PDB entry 1BSS | X-ray diffraction, 2.15 A resolution | chains D and A of the 4 polymer chains in the assembly

Chain D:
Molecule: 11-nt DNA strand
Sequence (11 nucleotides; row label = number of the first residue in the row):
   801 AAAGATATCT T

Chain A:
Molecule: Ecorv endonuclease
Source organism: Escherichia coli
Notes: EC 3.1.21.4
UniProtKB: P04390 (T2E5_ECOLI); residues 2-245 here correspond to UniProt positions 1-244 (UniProt number = residue number - 1)
Amino-acid sequence (244 residues; numbered 2 to 245; the number before each row is that of its first residue):
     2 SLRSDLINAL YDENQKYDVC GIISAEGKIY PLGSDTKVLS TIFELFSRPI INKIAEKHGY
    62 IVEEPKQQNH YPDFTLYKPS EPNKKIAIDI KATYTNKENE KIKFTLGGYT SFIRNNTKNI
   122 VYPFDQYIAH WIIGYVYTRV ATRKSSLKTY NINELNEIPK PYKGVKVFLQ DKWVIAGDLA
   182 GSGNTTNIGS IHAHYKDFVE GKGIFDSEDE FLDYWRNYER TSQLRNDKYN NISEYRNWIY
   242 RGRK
Not modelled in the structure: 2, 67, 97-101, 142-148
Differences from the reference sequence: engineered mutation Ala93 (Thr92 in P04390)
Ion coordination: Ca2+ site 1: Glu45, Asp74; Ca2+ site 2: Asp74, Asp90, Ile91
From the paper describing this entry:
  - Ca2+ coordination: Glu45, Asp74, Asp90, Ile91
  - catalytic residues: Glu45, Asp74, Asp90, Lys92
  - binding site for the 11-nt DNA strand: Lys92
  - Ca2+ coordination through a water molecule: Glu65
  - mutagenesis - T93A (102-fold): decreased catalytic activity on Mg2+ or Mn2+
  - conformationally variable residues (order/disorder transition): Glu45, Asp90, Lys92
  - mutagenesis - D74A (104-fold), D74E (100-fold), D74N (104-fold), D90A, D90N, K92A (104-fold), K92Q (104-fold): decreased catalytic activity (citing earlier work)
  - mutagenesis - D90E: unchanged catalytic activity (citing earlier work)

How chain D and chain A interact:
Residue-residue contacts - 18 pairs, chain D then chain A:
  DA801(D) with Leu180(A), sugar contact
  DA802(D) with Leu180(A), phosphate contact; Tyr219(A), phosphate contact; Ser223(A), hydrogen bond to the phosphate; Arg226(A), salt bridge to the phosphate; Asn231(A), phosphate contact
  DA803(D) with Ser183(A), base contact; Gly184(A), hydrogen bond to the base; Thr222(A), phosphate contact; Ser223(A), hydrogen bond to the phosphate; Arg226(A), salt bridge to the phosphate
  DG804(D) with Ser183(A), base contact; Gly184(A), hydrogen bond to the base; Asn185(A), hydrogen bond to the base
  DA805(D) with Asn185(A), hydrogen bond to the base
  DC809(D) with Gln69(A), sugar contact; Asn70(A), hydrogen bond to the base
  DT810(D) with Gln69(A), phosphate contact
Interface residues without a listed pair, chain D (8 interface residues in all): DA807
Interface residues without a listed pair, chain A (15 interface residues in all): Ala181, Gly182, Thr186, Arg221

Overview:
8 residues of chain D and 15 residues of chain A are in contact; the contacts include 7 hydrogen bonds and 2
salt bridges. Polar pairs include DA803(D)-Gly184(A), DG804(D)-Gly184(A) and DG804(D)-Asn185(A). The paper
reports catalytic residues Glu45(A), Asp74(A) and Asp90(A) among others; D74A, D74E and D74N of chain A, among
others, reduce catalytic activity; 9 substitutions were tested in all.
Chain D is an 11-nt DNA strand and chain A is Ecorv endonuclease (Escherichia coli); the structure,
Ecorv-T93A/DNA/CA2+, was determined by X-ray diffraction.
